Entry 3IP4 (X-ray diffraction, 1.90 A resolution); this record covers chains A and C of the 3 polymer chains in the assembly.

# Chain A
Name: Glutamyl-tRNA(Gln) amidotransferase subunit A
Organism: Staphylococcus aureus subsp. aureus
Notes: EC 6.3.5.-
UniProtKB: P63488 (GATA_STAAM); numbering as in UniProt (aligned over 1-485)
Sequence (485 residues; numbered 1 to 485; the number before each row is that of its first residue):
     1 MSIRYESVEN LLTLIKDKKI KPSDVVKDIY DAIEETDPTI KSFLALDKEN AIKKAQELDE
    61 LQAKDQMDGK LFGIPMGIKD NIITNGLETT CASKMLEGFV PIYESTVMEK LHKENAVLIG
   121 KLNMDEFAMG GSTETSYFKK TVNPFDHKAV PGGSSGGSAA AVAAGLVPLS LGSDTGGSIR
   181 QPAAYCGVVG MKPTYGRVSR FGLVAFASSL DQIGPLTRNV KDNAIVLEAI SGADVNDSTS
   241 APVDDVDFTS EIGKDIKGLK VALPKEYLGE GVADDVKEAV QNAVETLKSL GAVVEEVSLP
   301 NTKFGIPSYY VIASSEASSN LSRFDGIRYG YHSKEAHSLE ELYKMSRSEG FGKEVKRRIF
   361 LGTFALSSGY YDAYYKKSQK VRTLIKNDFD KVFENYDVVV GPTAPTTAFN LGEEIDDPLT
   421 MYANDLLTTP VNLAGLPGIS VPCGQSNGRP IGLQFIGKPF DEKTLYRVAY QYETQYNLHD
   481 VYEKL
Swiss-Prot annotation at these positions:
  - active site: Lys-79 (Charge relay system), Ser-154 (Charge relay system), Ser-178 (Acyl-ester intermediate)
From the paper describing this entry:
  - conformationally variable residues (side-chain flip): Tyr-310, Arg-358

# Chain C
Name: Aspartyl/glutamyl-tRNA(Asn/Gln) amidotransferase subunit C
Organism: Staphylococcus aureus subsp. aureus
Notes: EC 6.3.5.-
UniProtKB: P68807 (GATC_STAAM); numbering as in UniProt (aligned over 1-100)
Sequence (100 residues; row label = number of the first residue in the row):
     1 MTKVTREEVE HIANLARLQI SPEETEEMAN TLESILDFAK QNDSADTEGV EPTYHVLDLQ
    61 NVLREDKAIK GIPQELALKN AKETEDGQFK VPTIMNEEDA
Not modelled in the structure: 1-2, 95-100
From the paper describing this entry:
  - conformationally variable residues (order/disorder transition): Met-95 to Ala-100

# How chain A and chain C interact
Contacting residue pairs (95):
  Phe-99(A) / Asn-80(C)
  Val-100(A) / Asn-80(C)  hydrogen bond (backbone-side chain)
  Ile-102(A) / Ile-72(C)  hydrophobic
  Ile-102(A) / Leu-76(C)  hydrophobic
  Tyr-195(A) / Val-56(C)  hydrophobic
  Tyr-195(A) / Leu-57(C)
  Ser-238(A) / Leu-59(C)
  Ser-238(A) / Val-62(C)
  Thr-239(A) / Leu-57(C)
  Ser-240(A) / Leu-59(C)
  Pro-242(A) / Leu-59(C)
  Phe-304(A) / Gln-41(C)
  Phe-304(A) / Asn-42(C)
  Phe-304(A) / Ser-44(C)
  Phe-304(A) / Ala-45(C)
  Ile-306(A) / Phe-38(C)  hydrophobic
  Pro-307(A) / Phe-38(C)
  Pro-307(A) / Asn-42(C)
  Ser-308(A) / Asn-42(C)  hydrogen bond
  Tyr-310(A) / Ile-35(C)  hydrophobic
  Tyr-310(A) / Phe-38(C)  hydrophobic
  Val-311(A) / Ala-39(C)  hydrophobic
  Ile-327(A) / Ala-81(C)
  Ile-327(A) / Phe-89(C)
  Ile-327(A) / Val-91(C)  hydrophobic
  Arg-328(A) / Asn-80(C)
  Arg-328(A) / Ala-81(C)  hydrogen bond (backbone-backbone)
  Arg-328(A) / Phe-89(C)
  Tyr-329(A) / Asn-80(C)
  His-332(A) / Lys-82(C)
  His-332(A) / Glu-83(C)
  His-337(A) / Pro-92(C)
  Ser-338(A) / Pro-92(C)
  Leu-339(A) / Val-91(C)  hydrophobic
  Leu-339(A) / Pro-92(C)
  Leu-339(A) / Ile-94(C)  hydrophobic
  Glu-340(A) / Asn-14(C)
  Leu-342(A) / Val-91(C)  hydrophobic
  Leu-342(A) / Pro-92(C)
  Tyr-343(A) / Arg-17(C)
  Lys-344(A) / Asn-14(C)  hydrogen bond
  Lys-344(A) / Arg-17(C)
  Lys-344(A) / Leu-18(C)
  Lys-344(A) / Gln-19(C)
  Met-345(A) / Gln-19(C)
  Arg-347(A) / Ala-16(C)  hydrogen bond (side chain-backbone)
  Arg-347(A) / Arg-17(C)  hydrogen bond (side chain-backbone)
  Arg-347(A) / Leu-18(C)
  Ser-348(A) / Leu-18(C)
  Ser-348(A) / Gln-19(C)  hydrogen bond (side chain-backbone)
  Lys-353(A) / Glu-27(C)  salt bridge
  Arg-357(A) / Thr-31(C)
  Ile-359(A) / Ala-16(C)  hydrophobic
  Phe-360(A) / Val-9(C)
  Phe-360(A) / Ile-12(C)
  Phe-360(A) / Met-28(C)  hydrophobic
  Phe-360(A) / Leu-32(C)  hydrophobic
  Leu-361(A) / Ile-35(C)  hydrophobic
  Thr-363(A) / Ile-12(C)
  Thr-363(A) / Leu-15(C)
  Thr-363(A) / Ala-16(C)
  Phe-364(A) / Glu-8(C)
  Phe-364(A) / Ile-12(C)  hydrophobic
  Phe-364(A) / Leu-36(C)  hydrophobic
  Tyr-370(A) / Glu-8(C)
  Tyr-374(A) / Leu-36(C)
  Tyr-374(A) / Ala-39(C)  hydrophobic
  Tyr-374(A) / Lys-40(C)
  Lys-376(A) / Pro-52(C)
  Lys-377(A) / Asn-42(C)
  Lys-377(A) / Ala-45(C)  hydrogen bond (side chain-backbone)
  Lys-377(A) / Thr-47(C)  hydrogen bond
  Ser-378(A) / Asn-42(C)  hydrogen bond
  Gln-379(A) / Pro-52(C)
  Gln-379(A) / Thr-53(C)  hydrogen bond (backbone-backbone)
  Gln-379(A) / Tyr-54(C)
  Lys-380(A) / Thr-47(C)
  Lys-380(A) / Val-50(C)
  Lys-380(A) / Pro-52(C)
  Val-381(A) / Ala-45(C)  hydrophobic
  Arg-382(A) / Thr-53(C)
  Arg-382(A) / Val-56(C)
  Thr-383(A) / Val-50(C)
  Thr-383(A) / Glu-51(C)  hydrogen bond (side chain-backbone)
  Thr-383(A) / Pro-52(C)
  Thr-383(A) / Thr-53(C)  hydrogen bond
  Leu-384(A) / Asp-46(C)
  Leu-384(A) / Thr-47(C)
  Leu-384(A) / Val-50(C)  hydrophobic
  Lys-386(A) / Val-56(C)
  Leu-419(A) / Ser-34(C)
  Leu-433(A) / Val-56(C)
  Ala-434(A) / Val-56(C)
  Gly-435(A) / Val-56(C)
  Phe-460(A) / Leu-57(C)  hydrophobic
Also at the interface, not in a pair above, chain A (61 interface residues in all): Gly-196, Ser-209, Ala-241, Asn-301, Lys-303, Gly-330, Lys-356, Ser-367, Ala-373
Also at the interface, not in a pair above, chain C (48 interface residues in all): Ala-13, Asp-43, Lys-79, Thr-93

# Overview
The interface between chain A and chain C involves 61 residues on one side and 48 on the other, with 13
hydrogen bonds and 1 salt bridge. Polar pairs include Lys-353(A)/Glu-27(C), Val-100(A)/Asn-80(C) and
Ser-308(A)/Asn-42(C). UniProt lists 3 active-site residues on chain A. From the paper: conformational
variability at Tyr-310(A), Arg-358(A) and Met-95(C).
Here chain A is Glutamyl-tRNA(Gln) amidotransferase subunit A and chain C is Aspartyl/glutamyl-tRNA(Asn/Gln)
amidotransferase subunit C, both from Staphylococcus aureus subsp. aureus. Entry 3IP4 (The high resolution
structure of GatCAB) was determined by X-ray diffraction.
